8ZBZ - chains B and N of the 9 polymer chains in the assembly; structure by electron microscopy, 4.71 A resolution (low resolution: residue-level contacts below are approximate; hydrogen-bond / salt-bridge calls are withheld).

# Chain B
Name: Spike glycoprotein
Organism: Severe acute respiratory syndrome coronavirus 2
Reference sequence: P0DTC2 (SPIKE_SARS2); aligned to UniProt positions 14-1204 over residues 17-1211 (the alignment contains insertions or deletions, so no single offset holds)
Sequence (1240 residues; each row starts with the number of its first residue; note: 4 numbers in that range are skipped by the numbering (no residue carries them; nothing is unmodelled there)):
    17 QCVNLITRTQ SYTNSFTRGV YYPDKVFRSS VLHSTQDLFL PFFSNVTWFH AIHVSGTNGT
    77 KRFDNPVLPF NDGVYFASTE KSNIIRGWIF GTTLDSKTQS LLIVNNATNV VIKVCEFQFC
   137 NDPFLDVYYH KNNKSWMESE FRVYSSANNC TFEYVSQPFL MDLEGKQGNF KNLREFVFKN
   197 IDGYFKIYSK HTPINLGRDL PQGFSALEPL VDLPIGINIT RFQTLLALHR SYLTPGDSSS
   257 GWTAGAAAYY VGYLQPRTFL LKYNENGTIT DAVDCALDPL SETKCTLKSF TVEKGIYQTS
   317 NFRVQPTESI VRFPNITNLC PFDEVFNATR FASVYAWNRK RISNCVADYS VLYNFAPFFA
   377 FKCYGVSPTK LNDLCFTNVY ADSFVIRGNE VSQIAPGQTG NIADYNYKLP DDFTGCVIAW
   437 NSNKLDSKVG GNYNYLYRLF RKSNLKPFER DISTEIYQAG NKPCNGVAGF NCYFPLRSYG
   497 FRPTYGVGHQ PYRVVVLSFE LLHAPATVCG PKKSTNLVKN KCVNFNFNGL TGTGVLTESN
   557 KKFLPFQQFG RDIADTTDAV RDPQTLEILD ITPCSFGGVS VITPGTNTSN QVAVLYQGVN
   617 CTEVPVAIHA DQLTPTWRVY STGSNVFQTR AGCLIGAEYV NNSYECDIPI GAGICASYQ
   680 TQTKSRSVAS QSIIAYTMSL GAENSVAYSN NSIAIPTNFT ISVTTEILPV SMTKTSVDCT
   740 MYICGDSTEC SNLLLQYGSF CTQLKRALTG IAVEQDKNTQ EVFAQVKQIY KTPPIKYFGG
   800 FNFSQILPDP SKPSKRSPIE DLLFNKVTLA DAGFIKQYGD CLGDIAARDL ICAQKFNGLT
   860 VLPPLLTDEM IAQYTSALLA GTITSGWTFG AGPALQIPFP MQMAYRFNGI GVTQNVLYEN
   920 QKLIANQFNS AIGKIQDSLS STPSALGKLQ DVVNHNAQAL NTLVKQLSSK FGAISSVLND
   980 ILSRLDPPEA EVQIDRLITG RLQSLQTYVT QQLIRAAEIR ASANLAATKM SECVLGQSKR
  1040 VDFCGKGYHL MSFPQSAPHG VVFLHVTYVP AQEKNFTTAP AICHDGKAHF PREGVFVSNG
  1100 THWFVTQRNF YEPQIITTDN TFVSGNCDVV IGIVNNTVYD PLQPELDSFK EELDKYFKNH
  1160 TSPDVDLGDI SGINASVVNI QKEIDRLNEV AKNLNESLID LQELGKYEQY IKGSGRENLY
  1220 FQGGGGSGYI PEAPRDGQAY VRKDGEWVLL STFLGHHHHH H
Not modelled in the structure: 17-26, 69-81, 97-98, 143-154, 161-167, 177-186, 211-215, 248-262, 621-640, 680-690, 828-855, 1148-1260
Construct notes: variant I22 (Thr19 in P0DTC2), S27 (Ala in P0DTC2), D142 (Gly in P0DTC2), G213 (Val in P0DTC2), D339 (Gly in P0DTC2), F371 (Ser in P0DTC2), P373 (Ser in P0DTC2), F375 (Ser in P0DTC2), A376 (Thr in P0DTC2), N405 (Asp in P0DTC2), S408 (Arg in P0DTC2), N417 (Lys in P0DTC2), K440 (Asn in P0DTC2), N477 (Ser in P0DTC2), K478 (Thr in P0DTC2), A484 (Glu in P0DTC2), R493 (Gln in P0DTC2), R498 (Gln in P0DTC2), Y501 (Asn in P0DTC2), H505 (Tyr in P0DTC2), G614 (Asp in P0DTC2), Y655 (His in P0DTC2), K683 (Asn679 in P0DTC2), K764 (Asn in P0DTC2), Y796 (Asp in P0DTC2), H954 (Gln in P0DTC2), K969 (Asn in P0DTC2); engineered mutation P817 (Phe in P0DTC2), P892 (Ala in P0DTC2), P899 (Ala in P0DTC2), P942 (Ala in P0DTC2), P986 (Lys in P0DTC2), P987 (Val in P0DTC2); expression tag (1212-1260)
UniProt features mapped onto this chain:
  - glycosylation (N-linked (GlcNAc...) asparagine): N20 (complex), N125 (hybrid), N334 (complex), N606 (hybrid)
Disulfide bonds: C291-C301, C336-C361, C379-C432, C391-C525, C480-C488, C538-C590, C617-C649, C662-C671, C738-C760, C743-C749, C1032-C1043, C1082-C1126
Covalent attachments: N-acetylglucosamine (NAG) linked to N61, N122, N234, N282, N331, N343, N616, N709, N717, N801, N1074, N1098, N1134

# Chain N
Name: Light chain of D1F6 Fab
Organism: Homo sapiens
Notes: antibody fragment or engineered binder
Sequence (223 residues; row label = number of the first residue in the row):
     1 QPVLTQPPSA SGPPGQSVSI SCSGSRSNIG TNFVYWYQQL PGAAPKLLIY KNDQRPSGVP
    61 ERFFGSKSGT SASLAISGLR SEDEVDYYCA AWDDSLSGHV FGAGTKVTVL GTKLTVLGQP
   121 KAAPSVTLFP PSSEELQANK ATLVCLISDF YPGAVTVAWK ADSSPVKAGV ETTTPSKQSN
   181 NKYAASSYLS LTPEQWKSHR SYSCQVTHEG STVEKTVAPT ECS
Not modelled in the structure: 1, 111-117, 222-223
Disulfide bonds: C22-C89, C145-C204

# Interface between chain B and chain N
Residue-residue contacts (14; chain B residue first):
  F375(B) - S66(N)
  F375(B) - K67(N)
  K378(B) - D53(N)
  R403(B) - E61(N)
  G404(B) - F64(N)
  N405(B) - E61(N)
  N405(B) - F64(N)
  E406(B) - E61(N)
  S408(B) - D53(N)
  T500(B) - S17(N)
  Y501(B) - S17(N)
  G502(B) - S17(N)
  G504(B) - F64(N)
  G504(B) - A75(N)
Also at the interface, not in a pair above, chain B (12 interface residues in all): V503
Also at the interface, not in a pair above, chain N (9 interface residues in all): Q16, R62

# Summary
The interface between chain B and chain N involves 12 residues on one side and 9 on the other.
N-acetylglucosamine is covalently linked to N61(B), N122(B), N234(B), N282(B), N331(B) and N343(B) and 7 more.
Here chain B is Spike glycoprotein (Severe acute respiratory syndrome coronavirus 2) and chain N is Light
chain of D1F6 Fab (Homo sapiens). Entry 8ZBZ (SARS-CoV-2 Omicron BA.2 spike trimer (6P) in complex with 3 D1F6
Fabs (1 RBD up)) was determined by electron microscopy, deposited together with 8ZBY, 8ZC0, 8ZC1, 8ZC2, 8ZC3,
8ZC4, 8ZC5 and 8ZC6.
